Entry 8RN8 (electron microscopy, 2.92 A resolution); this record covers chains A and C of the 6 polymer chains in the assembly.

Chain A:
Molecule: Polymerase acidic protein
Organism: Influenza B virus (B/Memphis/13/2003)
Notes: EC 3.1.-.-
Reference sequence: Q5V8Z9 (Q5V8Z9_9INFB); numbering as in UniProt (aligned over 1-726)
Amino-acid sequence (726 residues; each row starts with the number of its first residue):
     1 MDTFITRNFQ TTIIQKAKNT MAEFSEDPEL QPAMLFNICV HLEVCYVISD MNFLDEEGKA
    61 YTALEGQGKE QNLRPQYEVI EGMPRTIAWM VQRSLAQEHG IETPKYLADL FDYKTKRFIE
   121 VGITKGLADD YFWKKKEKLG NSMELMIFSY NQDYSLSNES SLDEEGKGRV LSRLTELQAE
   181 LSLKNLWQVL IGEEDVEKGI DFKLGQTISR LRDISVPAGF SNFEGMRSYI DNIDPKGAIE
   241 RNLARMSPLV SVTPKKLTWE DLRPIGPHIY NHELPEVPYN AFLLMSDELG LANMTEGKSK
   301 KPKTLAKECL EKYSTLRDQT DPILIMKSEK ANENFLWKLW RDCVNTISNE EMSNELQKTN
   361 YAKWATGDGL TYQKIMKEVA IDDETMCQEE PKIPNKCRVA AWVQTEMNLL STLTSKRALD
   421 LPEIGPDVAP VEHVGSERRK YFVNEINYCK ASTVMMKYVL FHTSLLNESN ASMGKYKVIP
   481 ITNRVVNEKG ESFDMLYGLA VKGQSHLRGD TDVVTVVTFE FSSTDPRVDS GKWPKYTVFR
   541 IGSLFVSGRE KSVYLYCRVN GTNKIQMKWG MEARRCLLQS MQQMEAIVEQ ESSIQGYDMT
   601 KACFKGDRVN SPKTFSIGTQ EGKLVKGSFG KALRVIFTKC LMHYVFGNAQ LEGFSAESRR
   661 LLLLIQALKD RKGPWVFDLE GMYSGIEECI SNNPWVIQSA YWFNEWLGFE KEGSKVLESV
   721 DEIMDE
Unresolved in the structure: 62-71, 717-726
Bound ions: Mg2+ near Asp-109 (its only coordinating residue here)
Reported in the primary citation:
  - self-association interface (contacts with another copy of this molecule); pairs are residue here / residue on that copy: Lys-338/Asp-382 (salt bridge), Lys-358/Glu-378 (salt bridge), Asn-332, Phe-335, Tyr-361, Tyr-361, Trp-364, Ile-375
  - conformationally variable residues (loop rearrangement): Gln-357 to Tyr-372, Gln-504 to Val-513
  - mutagenesis - K631A/R634A: decreased catalytic activity

Chain C:
Molecule: Polymerase basic protein 2
Organism: Influenza B virus (B/Memphis/13/2003)
Reference sequence: Q5V8X3 (Q5V8X3_9INFB); residue numbers follow UniProt; this construct covers 1-770
Amino-acid sequence (799 residues; each row starts with the number of its first residue):
     1 MTLAKIELLK QLLRDNEAKT VLKQTTVDQY NIIRKFNTSR IEKNPSLRMK WAMCSNFPLA
    61 LTKGDMANRI PLEYKGIQLK TNAEDIGTKG QMCSIAAVTW WNTYGPIGDT EGFERVYESF
   121 FLRKMRLDNA TWGRITFGPV ERVRKRVLLN PLTKEMPPDE ASNVIMEILF PKEAGIPRES
   181 TWIHRELIKE KREKLKGTMI TPIVLAYMLE RELVARRRFL PVAGATSAEF IEMLHCLQGE
   241 NWRQIYHPGG NKLTESRSQS MIVACRKIIR RSIVASNPLE LAVEIANKTV IDTEPLKSCL
   301 AAIDGGDVAC DIIRAALGLK IRQRQRFGRL ELKRISGRGF KNDEEILIGN GTIQKIGIWD
   361 GEEEFHVRCG ECRGILKKSK MKLEKLLINS AKKEDMRDLI ILCMVFSQDT RMFQGVRGEI
   421 NFLNRAGQLL SPMYQLQRYF LNRSNDLFDQ WGYEESPKAS ELHGINESMN ASDYTLKGVV
   481 VTRNVIDDFS STETEKVSIT KNLSLIKRTG EVIMGANDVS ELESQAQLMI TYDTPKMWEM
   541 GTTKELVQNT YQWVLKNLVT LKAQFLLGKE DMFQWDAFEA FESIIPQKMA GQYSGFARAV
   601 LKQMRDQEVM KTDQFIKLLP FCFSPPKLRS NGEPYQFLKL VLKGGGENFI EVRKGSPLFS
   661 YNPQTEVLTI CGRMMSLKGK IEDEERNRSM GNAVLAGFLV SGKYDPDLGD FKTIEELEKL
   721 KPGEKANILL YQGKPVKVVK RKRYSALSND ISQGIKRQRM TVESMGWALS GWSHPQFEKG
   781 GGSGGGSGGS AWSHPQFEK
Unresolved in the structure: 1-42, 140-225, 742-799
Differences from the reference sequence: expression tag (771-799)

Interface between chain A and chain C:
Pairs across the interface - 51 pairs, chain A then chain C:
  Met-294(A) with Thr-713(C)
  Glu-296(A) with Lys-654(C), salt bridge; Leu-729(C)
  Lys-298(A) with Gln-732(C)
  Glu-423(A) with Glu-647(C)
  Val-428(A) with Trp-132(C)
  Ala-429(A) with Trp-132(C), hydrophobic
  Pro-430(A) with Trp-132(C); Gly-133(C); Gln-244(C)
  Val-431(A) with Ile-135(C), hydrophobic; Cys-236(C), hydrophobic; Trp-242(C), hydrophobic; Gln-244(C), hydrogen bond (backbone-side chain)
  Arg-438(A) with Phe-137(C)
  Asn-467(A) with Leu-47(C); Lys-50(C); Trp-51(C)
  Asn-470(A) with Trp-51(C)
  Asn-487(A) with Glu-715(C)
  Glu-488(A) with Glu-715(C)
  Lys-489(A) with Tyr-635(C); Gln-636(C), hydrogen bond (side chain-backbone); Phe-637(C); Leu-638(C), hydrogen bond (backbone-backbone); Lys-639(C), hydrogen bond (backbone-backbone); Glu-715(C); Glu-718(C), salt bridge
  Gly-490(A) with Lys-639(C)
  Glu-491(A) with Thr-713(C); Ile-714(C), hydrogen bond (side chain-backbone); Glu-715(C)
  Glu-589(A) with Asn-241(C), hydrogen bond; Trp-242(C)
  Ser-592(A) with Phe-137(C)
  Ser-593(A) with Gly-138(C)
  Ile-594(A) with Glu-419(C)
  Gly-596(A) with Thr-136(C); Phe-137(C); Phe-422(C)
  Tyr-597(A) with Phe-137(C); Asn-421(C), hydrogen bond (side chain-backbone); Phe-422(C), hydrophobic; Arg-438(C)
  Asp-598(A) with Phe-137(C)
  Asp-607(A) with Leu-423(C)
  Arg-608(A) with Gly-427(C); Gln-428(C), hydrogen bond
  Val-609(A) with Asn-421(C); Leu-423(C), hydrophobic; Leu-429(C), hydrophobic
Also at the interface, not in a pair above, chain A (35 interface residues in all): Pro-426, Glu-432, Val-434, Leu-466, Ser-469, Phe-493, Ser-547, Lys-568, Gln-595
Also at the interface, not in a pair above, chain C (42 interface residues in all): Asn-44, Ala-426, Glu-523, Thr-542, Met-589, Phe-711, Lys-712, Lys-719

Summary:
Chain A and chain C form an interface of 35 and 42 residues respectively, with 8 hydrogen bonds and 2 salt
bridges. Among the polar pairs are Glu-296(A)/Lys-654(C), Lys-489(A)/Glu-718(C) and Val-431(A)/Gln-244(C).
From the paper: K631A/R634A of chain A reduce catalytic activity; conformational variability at Gln-357(A) and
Gln-504(A).
Here chain A is Polymerase acidic protein and chain C is Polymerase basic protein 2, both from Influenza B
virus (B/Memphis/13/2003). Entry 8RN8 (Influenza B polymerase pseudo-symmetrical apo-dimer
(FluPol(E)|FluPol(S))) was determined by electron microscopy together with 8RN1, 8RN2, 8RN3, 8RN4, 8RN5, 8RN6
and 5 further entries from the same study.
